6U5F - chains a and b of the 54 polymer chains in the assembly; structure by electron microscopy, 3.80 A resolution.

# Chain a (and b)
Molecule: Tube PA0623
Organism: Pseudomonas aeruginosa (strain ATCC 15692 / DSM 22644 / CIP 104116 / JCM 14847 / LMG 12228 / 1C / PRS 101 / PAO1)
Notes: chain b of this document is another copy of the same molecule, construct and numbering; everything in this record applies to it too
UniProtKB: Q9I5S9 (Q9I5S9_PSEAE); residues 2-168 here correspond to UniProt positions 1-167 (UniProt number = residue number - 1)
Chain sequence (167 residues; each row starts with the number of its first residue):
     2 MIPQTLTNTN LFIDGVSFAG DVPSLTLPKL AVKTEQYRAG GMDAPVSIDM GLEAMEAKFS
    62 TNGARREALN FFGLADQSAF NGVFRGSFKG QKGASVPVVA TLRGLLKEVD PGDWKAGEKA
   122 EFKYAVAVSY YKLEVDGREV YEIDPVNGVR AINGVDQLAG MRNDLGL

# Chain a / chain b interface
Residue-residue contacts - 83 pairs, chain a then chain b:
  Val17(a) - Met2(b)  hydrophobic
  Ser18(a) - Met2(b)
  Phe19(a) - Met2(b)  hydrophobic
  Gly21(a) - Met2(b)
  Gly21(a) - Pro4(b)
  Asp22(a) - Ile3(b)
  Asp22(a) - Pro4(b)
  Asp22(a) - Gln5(b)  hydrogen bond (side chain-backbone)
  Lys34(a) - Arg39(b)
  Met51(a) - Arg39(b)  hydrogen bond (backbone-side chain)
  Leu53(a) - Ala45(b)  hydrophobic
  Glu54(a) - Pro46(b)
  Ala55(a) - Gln37(b)
  Ala55(a) - Pro46(b)
  Asn63(a) - Gln5(b)
  Asn63(a) - Thr6(b)
  Gly64(a) - Gln5(b)  hydrogen bond (backbone-backbone)
  Gly64(a) - Phe89(b)
  Ala65(a) - Gln5(b)
  Ala65(a) - Phe89(b)
  Ala65(a) - Val99(b)  hydrophobic
  Ala65(a) - Val136(b)  hydrophobic
  Arg66(a) - Met2(b)  hydrogen bond
  Arg66(a) - Ile3(b)  hydrogen bond (side chain-backbone)
  Arg66(a) - Gln5(b)  hydrogen bond
  Arg67(a) - Arg139(b)
  Arg67(a) - Asn154(b)
  Leu70(a) - Val141(b)  hydrophobic
  Leu70(a) - Tyr142(b)  hydrogen bond (backbone-side chain)
  Asn71(a) - Val141(b)
  Asn71(a) - Ile153(b)
  Asn71(a) - Asn154(b)
  Phe73(a) - Leu31(b)
  Phe73(a) - Ala32(b)
  Phe73(a) - Leu53(b)  hydrophobic
  Phe73(a) - Tyr142(b)
  Phe73(a) - Ile153(b)
  Gly74(a) - Arg151(b)
  Leu75(a) - Ile153(b)  hydrophobic
  Leu75(a) - Gln158(b)
  Ala76(a) - Gln158(b)  hydrogen bond (backbone-side chain)
  Gln78(a) - Asp50(b)
  Leu106(a) - Ser48(b)
  Leu106(a) - Asp50(b)
  Lys108(a) - Ala32(b)
  Lys108(a) - Val33(b)  hydrogen bond (backbone-backbone)
  Lys108(a) - Thr35(b)
  Glu109(a) - Lys30(b)
  Glu109(a) - Leu31(b)
  Val110(a) - Lys30(b)
  Val110(a) - Leu31(b)  hydrogen bond (backbone-backbone)
  Val110(a) - Tyr142(b)
  Asp111(a) - Lys30(b)
  Pro112(a) - Leu28(b)  hydrophobic
  Pro112(a) - Pro29(b)
  Asp114(a) - Leu26(b)
  Asp114(a) - Thr27(b)
  Trp115(a) - Leu7(b)  hydrophobic
  Trp115(a) - Ser25(b)
  Trp115(a) - Leu26(b)  hydrogen bond (backbone-backbone)
  Trp115(a) - Leu28(b)  hydrophobic
  Trp115(a) - Phe85(b)
  Trp115(a) - Arg86(b)
  Trp115(a) - Phe89(b)  hydrophobic
  Trp115(a) - Val99(b)  hydrophobic
  Lys116(a) - Pro24(b)
  Lys116(a) - Ser25(b)
  Ala117(a) - Thr8(b)
  Ala117(a) - Thr10(b)
  Gly118(a) - Thr8(b)
  Glu119(a) - Leu7(b)
  Lys120(a) - Leu7(b)
  Ala121(a) - Leu7(b)  hydrophobic
  Phe123(a) - Phe89(b)  hydrophobic
  Ala128(a) - Ser48(b)
  Pro146(a) - Met43(b)
  Pro146(a) - Asp44(b)
  Pro146(a) - Ala45(b)
  Pro146(a) - Val47(b)  hydrophobic
  Val147(a) - Val47(b)  hydrophobic
  Arg151(a) - Asp44(b)  salt bridge
  Leu159(a) - Asp44(b)
  Leu168(a) - Gly42(b)
Also at the interface, not in a pair above, chain a (51 interface residues in all): Ala20, Gly52, Met56, Leu107, Gly113, Ser130, Asn148, Gly149
Also at the interface, not in a pair above, chain b (45 interface residues in all): Gly87, Val97, Leu134

# Summary
Chain a and chain b form an interface of 51 and 45 residues respectively, with 11 hydrogen bonds and 1 salt
bridge. Among the polar pairs are Arg151(a)-Asp44(b), Asp22(a)-Gln5(b) and Met51(a)-Arg39(b).
Both chains are Tube PA0623 (Pseudomonas aeruginosa (strain ATCC 15692 / DSM 22644 / CIP 104116 / JCM 14847 /
LMG 12228 / 1C / PRS 101 / PAO1)). Entry 6U5F (CryoEM Structure of Pyocin R2 - precontracted - collar) was
determined by electron microscopy (same publication as 6PYT, 6U5B, 6U5J and 6U5K).
